Entry 8ZIY (electron microscopy, 2.64 A resolution); this record covers chains C and D of the 3 polymer chains in the assembly.

== Chain C ==
Name: Serine protease 1
From: Homo sapiens
Notes: EC 3.4.21.4
Reference sequence: P07477 (TRY1_HUMAN); residue numbers follow UniProt; this construct covers 16-247
Chain sequence (232 residues; numbered 16 to 247; the number before each row is that of its first residue):
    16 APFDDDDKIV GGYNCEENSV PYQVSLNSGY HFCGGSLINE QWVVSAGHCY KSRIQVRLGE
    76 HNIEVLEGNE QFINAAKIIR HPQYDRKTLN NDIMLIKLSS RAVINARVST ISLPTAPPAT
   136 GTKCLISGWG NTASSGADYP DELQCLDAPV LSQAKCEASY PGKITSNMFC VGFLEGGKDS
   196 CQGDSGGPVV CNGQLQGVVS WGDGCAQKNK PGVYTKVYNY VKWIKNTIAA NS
Disulfides: Cys48-Cys64, Cys139-Cys206, Cys171-Cys185
UniProt features mapped onto this chain:
  - active site (Charge relay system): His63, Asp107, Ser200
  - binding site (Ca(2+)): Glu75, Asn77, Val80, Glu85
  - site: Asp194 (Required for specificity)
  - modified residue: Tyr154 (Sulfotyrosine)
  - natural variant: Ala16 (A16V: In PCTT), Asp22 (D22G: In PCTT), Lys23 (K23R: In PCTT), Asn29 (N29I: In PCTT; N29T: In PCTT), Asn54 (N54S: In PCTT), Glu79 (E79K: In PCTT), Leu104 (L104P: In PCTT), Arg116 (R116C: In PCTT), Arg122 (R122C: In PCTT; R122H: In PCTT), Thr137 (T137M: In a colorectal cancer sample), Cys139 (C139F: In PCTT)
  - mutagenesis: Tyr154 (Y154F: Lack of sulfation)

== Chain D ==
Name: Enteropeptidase catalytic light chain
From: Homo sapiens
Reference sequence: P98073 (ENTK_HUMAN); residues 785-1019 here = UniProt positions 785-1019
Chain sequence (235 residues; row label = number of the first residue in the row):
   785 IVGGSNAKEG AWPWVVGLYY GGRLLCGASL VSSDWLVSAA ACVYGRNLEP SKWTAILGLH
   845 MKSNLTSPQT VPRLIDEIVI NPHYNRRRKD NAIAMMHLEF KVNYTDYIQP ICLPEENQVF
   905 PPGRNCSIAG WGTVVYQGTT ANILQEADVP LLSNERCQQQ MPEYNITENM ICAGYEEGGI
   965 DSCQGDAGGP LMCQENNRWF LAGVTSFGYK CALPNRPGVY ARVSRFTEWI QSFLH
Sequence notes: engineered mutation Ala825 (His in P98073), Ala876 (Asp in P98073), Ala971 (Ser in P98073)
Disulfides: Cys810-Cys826, Cys910-Cys977, Cys941-Cys956
Covalently attached groups: N-acetylglucosamine (NAG) linked to Asn848, Asn887, Asn909, Asn949
UniProt features mapped onto this chain:
  - glycosylation (N-linked (GlcNAc...) asparagine): Asn848, Asn887, Asn909, Asn949

== Chain C / chain D interface ==
Pairs across the interface (31):
  Ala16(C) - Tyr993(D)
  Ala16(C) - Lys994(D)
  Ala16(C) - Leu997(D)
  Pro17(C) - Tyr993(D)
  Asp19(C) - Gln921(D)  hydrogen bond
  Asp21(C) - Lys873(D)  salt bridge
  Asp21(C) - Tyr948(D)
  Asp21(C) - Phe991(D)
  Asp21(C) - Gly992(D)  hydrogen bond (backbone-backbone)
  Asp22(C) - Ala825(D)
  Asp22(C) - Arg870(D)  salt bridge
  Asp22(C) - Lys873(D)
  Asp22(C) - Phe991(D)
  Lys23(C) - Ser966(D)  hydrogen bond (side chain-backbone)
  Lys23(C) - Cys967(D)  hydrogen bond (side chain-backbone)
  Lys23(C) - Asp970(D)
  Lys23(C) - Ala971(D)
  Lys23(C) - Thr989(D)
  Lys23(C) - Ser990(D)  hydrogen bond (side chain-backbone)
  Ile24(C) - Ala825(D)
  Ile24(C) - Arg870(D)
  Val25(C) - Arg807(D)
  Val25(C) - Leu809(D)  hydrophobic
  Tyr28(C) - Arg807(D)  hydrogen bond (backbone-side chain)
  Cys30(C) - Arg807(D)  hydrogen bond
  Cys30(C) - Lys846(D)
  Glu31(C) - Thr923(D)
  Thr147(C) - Gln921(D)
  Glu157(C) - Gln921(D)
  Glu157(C) - Gly922(D)
  Glu157(C) - Thr923(D)
Also at the interface, not in a pair above, chain C (20 interface residues in all): Phe18, Gly26, Gly27, Asn29, Asn33, Ala148, Asp156
Also at the interface, not in a pair above, chain D (27 interface residues in all): Gly806, Arg830, Tyr868, Tyr920, Thr924, Gly972

== In short ==
20 residues of chain C and 27 residues of chain D are in contact, with 7 hydrogen bonds and 2 salt bridges.
Polar pairs include Asp21(C)-Lys873(D), Asp22(C)-Arg870(D) and Asp19(C)-Gln921(D). N-acetylglucosamine is
covalently linked to Asn848(D), Asn887(D), Asn909(D) and Asn949(D).
Here chain C is Serine protease 1 and chain D is Enteropeptidase catalytic light chain, both from Homo
sapiens. Entry 8ZIY (trypsinogen-EP-E574A) was determined by electron microscopy.
